Entry 8DDX (electron microscopy, 3.80 A resolution); this record covers chains A and E of the 10 polymer chains in the assembly.

# Chain A
Molecule: Transient receptor potential cation channel, subfamily M, member 3
From: Mus musculus
UniProtKB: Q5F4S7 (Q5F4S7_MOUSE); residue numbers follow UniProt; this construct covers 2-1371
Amino-acid sequence (1370 residues; each row starts with the number of its first residue):
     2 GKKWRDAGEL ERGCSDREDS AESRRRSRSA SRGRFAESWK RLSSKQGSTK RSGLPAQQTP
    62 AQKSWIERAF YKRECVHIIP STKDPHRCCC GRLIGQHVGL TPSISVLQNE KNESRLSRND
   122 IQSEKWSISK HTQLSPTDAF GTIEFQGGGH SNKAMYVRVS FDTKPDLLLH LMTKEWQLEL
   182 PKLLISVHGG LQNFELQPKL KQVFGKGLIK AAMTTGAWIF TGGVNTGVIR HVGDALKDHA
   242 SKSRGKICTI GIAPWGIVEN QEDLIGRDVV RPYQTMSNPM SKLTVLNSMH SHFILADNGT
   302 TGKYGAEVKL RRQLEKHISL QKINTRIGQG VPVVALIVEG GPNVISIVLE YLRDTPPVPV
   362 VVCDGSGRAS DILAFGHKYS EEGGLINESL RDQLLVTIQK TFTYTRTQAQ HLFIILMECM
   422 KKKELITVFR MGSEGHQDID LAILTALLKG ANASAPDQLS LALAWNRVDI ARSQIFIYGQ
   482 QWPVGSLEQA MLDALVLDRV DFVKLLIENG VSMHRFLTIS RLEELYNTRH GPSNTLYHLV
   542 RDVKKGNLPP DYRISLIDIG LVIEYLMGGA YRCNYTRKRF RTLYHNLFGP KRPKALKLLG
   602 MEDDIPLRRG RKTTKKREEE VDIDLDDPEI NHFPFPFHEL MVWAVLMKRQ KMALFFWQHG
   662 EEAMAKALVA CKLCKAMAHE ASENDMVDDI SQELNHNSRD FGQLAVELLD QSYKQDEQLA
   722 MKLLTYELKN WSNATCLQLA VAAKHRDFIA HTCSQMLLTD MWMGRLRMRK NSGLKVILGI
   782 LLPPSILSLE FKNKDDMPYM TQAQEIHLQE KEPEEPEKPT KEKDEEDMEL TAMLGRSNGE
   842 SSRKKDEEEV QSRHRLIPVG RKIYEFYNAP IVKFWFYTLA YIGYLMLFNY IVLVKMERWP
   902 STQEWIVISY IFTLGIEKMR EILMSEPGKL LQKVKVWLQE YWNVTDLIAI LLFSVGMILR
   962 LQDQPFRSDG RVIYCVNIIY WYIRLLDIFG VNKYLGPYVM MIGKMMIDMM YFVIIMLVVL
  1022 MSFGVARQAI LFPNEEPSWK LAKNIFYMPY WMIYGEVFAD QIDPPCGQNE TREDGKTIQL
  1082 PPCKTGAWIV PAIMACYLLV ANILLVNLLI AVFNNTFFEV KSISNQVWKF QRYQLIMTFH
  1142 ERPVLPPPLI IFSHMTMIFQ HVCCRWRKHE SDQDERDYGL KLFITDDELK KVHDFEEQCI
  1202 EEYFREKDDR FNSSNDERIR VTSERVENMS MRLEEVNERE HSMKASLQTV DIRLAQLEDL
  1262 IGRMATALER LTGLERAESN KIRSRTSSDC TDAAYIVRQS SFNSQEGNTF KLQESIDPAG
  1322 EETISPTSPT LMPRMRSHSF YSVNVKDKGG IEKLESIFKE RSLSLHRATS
Unresolved in the structure: 2-128, 383-396, 589-631, 795-860, 1068-1079, 1165-1176, 1244-1371
Small-molecule neighbours:
  - 1,2-diacyl-glycerol-3-sn-phosphate (3PH), molecule 1: Tyr942, Trp943, Thr946, Ile949, Ala950, Val977, Ile980, Tyr981, Ile984, Leu987, Val1000, Ile1003, Gly1004, Met1007
  - 1,2-diacyl-glycerol-3-sn-phosphate (3PH), molecule 2: Ser1023, Phe1024, Ile1094, Cys1097, Tyr1098, Val1101
  - 9Z9 ((3beta,14beta,17beta,25R)-3-[4-methoxy-3-(methoxymethyl)butoxy]spirost-5-en), molecule 1: Met887, Asn890, Tyr891, Tyr983
  - 9Z9, molecule 2: Pro1038, Ser1039, Trp1040
  - PIO ([(2R)-2-octanoyloxy-3-[oxidanyl-[(1R,2R,3S,4R,5R,6S)-2,3,6-tris(oxidanyl)-4,5-diphosphonooxy-cyclohexyl]oxy-phosphoryl]oxy-propyl] octanoate): Lys771, Asn772, Ser773, Gly774, Leu775, Trp876, Thr879, Ile883, Ile989, Phe990, Val992, Asn993, Lys994, Tyr995

# Chain E
Molecule: Unidentified segment at the N-terminus of TRPM3
From: Mus musculus
Amino-acid sequence (17 residues; each row starts with the number of its first residue; X marks 17 residues of unknown identity (built as UNK)):
     1 XXXXXXXXXX XXXXXXX

# Interface between chain A and chain E
Chain A residues in contact with chain E, 18 residues: Ile129, His132, Thr133, Gln134, Leu135, Ser136, Pro137, Thr138, Asp139, Phe141, Arg159, Val160, Ser161, Leu168, Glu176, Asp298, Asn299, Gly300

# Overview
No residue of chain A is in contact with chain E. Chain A binds 1,2-diacyl-glycerol-3-sn-phosphate, compound
PIO and compound 9Z9.
Chain A is Transient receptor potential cation channel, subfamily M, member 3 and chain E is Unidentified
segment at the N-terminus of TRPM3, both from Mus musculus; the structure, cryo-EM structure of TRPM3 ion
channel in complex with Gbg in the presence of PIP2, tethered ..., was determined by electron microscopy
together with 8DDQ, 8DDR, 8DDS, 8DDT, 8DDU, 8DDV and 4 further entries from the same study.
